PDB entry 8OOP | electron microscopy, 2.70 A resolution | chains K and R of the 18 polymer chains in the assembly

Chain K:
Molecule: DNA strand 1
Sequence (226 nucleotides; row label = number of the first residue in the row; numbers below 1 keep their minus sign (DC-73 is residue -73)):
   -73 CTGGAGAATCCCGGTGCCGAGGCCGCTCAATTGGTCGTAGCAAGCTCTAG
   -23 CACCGCTTAAACGCACGTACGCGCTGTCCCCCGCGTTTTAACCGCCAAGG
    27 GGATTACTCCCTAGTCTCCAGGCACGTGTCAGATATATACATCCTGTGCA
    77 TGTATTGAACAGCGACCTTGCCGGTGCCAGTCGGATAGTGTTCCGAGCTC
   127 CCACTCTAGAGGATCCCCGGGTACCG
Unresolved in the structure: -73, 38-152

Chain R:
Molecule: Histone H4
From: Homo sapiens
UniProtKB: P62805 (H4_HUMAN); residues 1-102 here correspond to UniProt positions 2-103 (UniProt number = residue number + 1)
Chain sequence (102 residues; row label = number of the first residue in the row):
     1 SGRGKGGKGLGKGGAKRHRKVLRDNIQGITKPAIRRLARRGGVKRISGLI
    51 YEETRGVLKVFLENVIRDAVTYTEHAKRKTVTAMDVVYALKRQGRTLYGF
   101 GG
Unresolved in the structure: 1-22
UniProt features mapped onto this chain:
  - DNA-binding region: Lys16 to Lys20
  - modified residue: Ser1 (N-acetylserine), Arg3 (Asymmetric dimethylarginine), Lys5 (N6-(2-hydroxyisobutyryl)lysine), Lys8 (N6-(2-hydroxyisobutyryl)lysine), Lys12 (N6-(2-hydroxyisobutyryl)lysine), Lys16 (N6-(2-hydroxyisobutyryl)lysine), Lys20 (N6,N6,N6-trimethyllysine), Lys31 (N6-(2-hydroxyisobutyryl)lysine), Lys44 (N6-(2-hydroxyisobutyryl)lysine), Ser47 (Phosphoserine), Tyr51 (Phosphotyrosine), Lys59 (N6-(2-hydroxyisobutyryl)lysine), Lys77 (N6-(2-hydroxyisobutyryl)lysine), Lys79 (N6-(2-hydroxyisobutyryl)lysine), Thr80 (Phosphothreonine), Tyr88 (Phosphotyrosine), Lys91 (N6-(2-hydroxyisobutyryl)lysine)
  - cross-link (Glycyl lysine isopeptide (Lys-Gly)): Lys12 (interchain with G-Cter in SUMO2), Lys20 (interchain with G-Cter in SUMO2), Lys31 (interchain with G-Cter in SUMO2), Lys59 (interchain with G-Cter in SUMO2), Lys79 (interchain with G-Cter in SUMO2), Lys91 (interchain with G-Cter in SUMO2)

Chain K / chain R interface:
Pairs across the interface (9):
  DC7(K) with Arg45(R), sugar contact; Ile46(R), sugar contact; Ser47(R), sugar contact; Gly48(R), hydrogen bond to the phosphate
  DC8(K) with Arg35(R), salt bridge to the phosphate; Arg45(R), phosphate contact; Ile46(R), hydrogen bond to the phosphate
  DG27(K) with Lys79(R), phosphate contact
  DG28(K) with Lys79(R), salt bridge to the phosphate
Other interface residues (no listed pair), chain R (7 interface residues in all): Lys44

Overview:
The interface between chain K and chain R involves 4 residues on one side and 7 on the other, with 2 hydrogen
bonds and 2 salt bridges. Polar pairs include DC7(K)-Gly48(R), DC8(K)-Ile46(R) and DC8(K)-Arg35(R). Curated
annotation (UniProt) lists a DNA-binding region on chain R.
Here chain K is DNA strand 1 and chain R is Histone H4 (Homo sapiens). Entry 8OOP (CryoEM Structure INO80core
Hexasome complex composite model state2) was determined by electron microscopy together with 8OO7, 8OO9, 8OOA,
8OOC, 8OOF, 8OOR, 8OOS and 8OOT from the same study.
